PDB entry 7SCY | electron microscopy, 4.10 A resolution (low resolution: residue-level contacts below are approximate; hydrogen-bond / salt-bridge calls are withheld) | chains I and C of the 11 polymer chains in the assembly

Chain I:
Molecule: 147-nt DNA strand
Sequence (147 nucleotides; row label = number of the first residue in the row; numbers below 1 keep their minus sign (DA-73 is residue -73)):
   -73 ATCGGATGTA TATATCTGAC ACGTGCCTGG AGACTAGGGA GTAATCCCCT TGGCGGTTAA
   -13 AACGCGGGGG ACAGCGCGTA CGTGCGTTTA AGCGGTGCTA GAGCTGTCTA CGACCAATTG
    47 AGCGGCCTCG GCACCGGGAT TCTCGAT

Chain C:
Protein: Histone H2A
From: Homo sapiens
Reference sequence: Q08AJ9 (Q08AJ9_HUMAN); residues 0-129 here correspond to UniProt positions 1-130 (UniProt number = residue number + 1)
Sequence (133 residues; each row starts with the number of its first residue; numbers below 1 keep their minus sign (Gly-3 is residue -3)):
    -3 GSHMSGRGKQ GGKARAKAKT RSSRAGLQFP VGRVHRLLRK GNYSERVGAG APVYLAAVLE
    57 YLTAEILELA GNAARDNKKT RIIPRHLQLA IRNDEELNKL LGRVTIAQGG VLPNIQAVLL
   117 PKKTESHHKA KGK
Not modelled in the structure: -3 to 10, 119-129
Sequence notes: expression tag (-3 to -1)

Interface between chain I and chain C:
Pairs across the interface (19; chain I residue first):
  DG38(I) - Arg42(C)
  DG38(I) - Val43(C)
  DG38(I) - Gly44(C)
  DG38(I) - Ala45(C)
  DA39(I) - His31(C)
  DA39(I) - Arg35(C)
  DA39(I) - Glu41(C)
  DA39(I) - Arg42(C)
  DA39(I) - Val43(C)
  DA43(I) - Arg11(C)
  DT44(I) - Arg11(C)
  DG48(I) - Arg29(C)
  DC49(I) - Arg29(C)
  DG57(I) - Thr76(C)
  DG57(I) - Arg77(C)
  DC58(I) - Lys75(C)
  DC58(I) - Thr76(C)
  DC58(I) - Arg77(C)
  DA59(I) - Lys75(C)
Also at the interface, not in a pair above, chain C (13 interface residues in all): Lys74

In short:
The interface between chain I and chain C involves 9 residues on one side and 13 on the other.
Here chain I is a 147-nt DNA strand and chain C is Histone H2A (Homo sapiens). Entry 7SCY (Nuc147 bound to
single BRCT) was determined by electron microscopy, deposited together with 7SCZ.
